Entry 5XNC (X-ray diffraction, 1.84 A resolution); this record covers chains A and B.

== Chain A (and B) ==
Molecule: N(4)-bis(aminopropyl)spermidine synthase
Source organism: Thermococcus kodakarensis (strain ATCC BAA-918 / JCM 12380 / KOD1)
Notes: EC 2.5.1.128; chain B of this document is another copy of the same molecule, construct and numbering; everything in this record applies to it too
UniProt: Q5JIZ3 (BPSA_THEKO); numbering as in UniProt (aligned over 1-351)
Amino-acid sequence (371 residues; each row starts with the number of its first residue; numbers below 1 keep their minus sign (Met-19 is residue -19)):
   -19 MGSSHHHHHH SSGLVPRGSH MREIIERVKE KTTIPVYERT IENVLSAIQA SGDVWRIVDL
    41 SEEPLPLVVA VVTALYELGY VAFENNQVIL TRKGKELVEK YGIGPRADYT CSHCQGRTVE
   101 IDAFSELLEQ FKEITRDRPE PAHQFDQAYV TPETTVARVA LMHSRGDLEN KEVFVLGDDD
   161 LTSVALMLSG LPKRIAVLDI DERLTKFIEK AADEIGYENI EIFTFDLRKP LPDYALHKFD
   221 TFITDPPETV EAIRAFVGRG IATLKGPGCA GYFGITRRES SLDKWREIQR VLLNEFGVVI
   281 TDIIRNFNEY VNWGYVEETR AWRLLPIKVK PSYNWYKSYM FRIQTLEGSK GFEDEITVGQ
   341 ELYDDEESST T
Not modelled in the structure: -19 to -2 (chain B: -19 to -3)
Construct notes: expression tag (-19 to 0)
Ion coordination: Fe ion: Cys91, Cys94 (shared with Cys91(B), Cys94(B) of chain B)
Small-molecule neighbours:
  - 5'-deoxy-5'-methylthioadenosine (MTA): Phe125, Asp126, Gln127, Gly157, Asp158, Asp159, Leu178, Asp179, Ile180, Asp181, Leu184, Phe205, Asp206, Leu207, Arg208, Asp225, Pro226, Pro227, Phe236, Leu342, Tyr343
  - N,N-bis(3-aminopropyl)butane-1,4-diamine (N4P): Asp126, Gln127, Ala128, Tyr129, Asp159, Asp160, Asp225, Pro226, Glu228, Gly254, Ile255, Thr256, Glu259, Tyr290, Trp293, Tyr295, Tyr316, Ser318, Thr350, Thr351

== How chain A and chain B interact ==
Residue-residue contacts - 114 pairs, chain A then chain B:
  Tyr17(A) - Pro247(B)  hydrophobic
  Tyr17(A) - Leu326(B)
  Tyr17(A) - Glu327(B)  hydrogen bond (side chain-backbone)
  Arg19(A) - Arg145(B)  hydrogen bond (side chain-backbone)
  Arg19(A) - Asp147(B)  salt bridge
  Arg19(A) - Gly248(B)  hydrogen bond (side chain-backbone)
  Arg19(A) - Gln324(B)
  Glu22(A) - Lys151(B)  salt bridge
  Gly82(A) - Asn150(B)  hydrogen bond (backbone-side chain)
  Arg86(A) - Ser144(B)
  Arg86(A) - Arg145(B)
  Arg86(A) - Gly146(B)
  Ala87(A) - His143(B)
  Ala87(A) - Ser144(B)
  Tyr89(A) - Val99(B)
  Tyr89(A) - Glu100(B)  hydrogen bond (backbone-backbone)
  Tyr89(A) - Ala103(B)  hydrophobic
  Tyr89(A) - Phe104(B)
  Tyr89(A) - Ala140(B)
  Tyr89(A) - His143(B)
  Thr90(A) - Thr98(B)
  Thr90(A) - Glu100(B)
  Cys91(A) - Cys91(B)  hydrophobic
  Cys91(A) - Cys94(B)  hydrophobic
  Cys91(A) - Thr98(B)  hydrogen bond (backbone-backbone)
  Cys91(A) - Glu100(B)
  Ser92(A) - Glu100(B)  hydrogen bond
  His93(A) - His93(B)  hydrogen bond
  Cys94(A) - Cys91(B)  hydrophobic
  Cys94(A) - Cys94(B)  hydrophobic
  Gly96(A) - Thr98(B)
  Thr98(A) - Thr90(B)
  Thr98(A) - Cys91(B)  hydrogen bond (backbone-backbone)
  Thr98(A) - Gly96(B)
  Thr98(A) - Thr98(B)
  Val99(A) - Tyr89(B)
  Glu100(A) - Tyr89(B)  hydrogen bond (backbone-backbone)
  Glu100(A) - Thr90(B)
  Glu100(A) - Cys91(B)
  Glu100(A) - Ser92(B)  hydrogen bond
  Ala103(A) - Tyr89(B)  hydrophobic
  Phe104(A) - Tyr89(B)
  Ala140(A) - Tyr89(B)
  His143(A) - Ala87(B)
  His143(A) - Tyr89(B)
  Ser144(A) - Arg86(B)
  Ser144(A) - Ala87(B)
  Arg145(A) - Arg19(B)  hydrogen bond (backbone-side chain)
  Arg145(A) - Arg86(B)
  Arg145(A) - Arg285(B)
  Gly146(A) - Arg86(B)
  Asp147(A) - Arg19(B)  salt bridge
  Asn150(A) - Gly82(B)
  Lys151(A) - Glu22(B)  salt bridge
  Pro247(A) - Tyr17(B)  hydrophobic
  Gly248(A) - Arg19(B)  hydrogen bond (backbone-side chain)
  Leu262(A) - Val279(B)
  Leu262(A) - Thr281(B)
  Leu262(A) - Gln324(B)
  Leu262(A) - Leu326(B)
  Asp263(A) - Leu326(B)
  Trp265(A) - Val279(B)  hydrophobic
  Trp265(A) - Ile280(B)
  Trp265(A) - Thr281(B)
  Arg266(A) - Leu273(B)
  Arg266(A) - Gly277(B)  hydrogen bond (side chain-backbone)
  Arg266(A) - Val279(B)
  Arg266(A) - Leu326(B)
  Arg266(A) - Glu327(B)  hydrogen bond (side chain-backbone)
  Arg266(A) - Ser329(B)
  Gln269(A) - Leu273(B)
  Gln269(A) - Val279(B)
  Gln269(A) - Ile280(B)  hydrogen bond (side chain-backbone)
  Arg270(A) - Leu273(B)  hydrogen bond (side chain-backbone)
  Arg270(A) - Asn274(B)
  Arg270(A) - Gly277(B)
  Leu273(A) - Arg266(B)
  Leu273(A) - Gln269(B)
  Leu273(A) - Arg270(B)  hydrogen bond (backbone-side chain)
  Asn274(A) - Arg270(B)
  Asn274(A) - Asn274(B)  hydrogen bond
  Gly277(A) - Arg266(B)  hydrogen bond (backbone-side chain)
  Gly277(A) - Arg270(B)
  Val279(A) - Leu262(B)
  Val279(A) - Trp265(B)  hydrophobic
  Val279(A) - Arg266(B)
  Val279(A) - Gln269(B)
  Ile280(A) - Trp265(B)
  Ile280(A) - Gln269(B)  hydrogen bond (backbone-side chain)
  Ile280(A) - Ile283(B)
  Thr281(A) - Leu262(B)
  Thr281(A) - Trp265(B)
  Thr281(A) - Ile283(B)
  Thr281(A) - Tyr319(B)
  Asp282(A) - Ile283(B)
  Asp282(A) - Arg285(B)
  Asp282(A) - Tyr319(B)
  Ile283(A) - Ile280(B)
  Ile283(A) - Thr281(B)
  Ile283(A) - Asp282(B)
  Ile283(A) - Ile283(B)  hydrogen bond (backbone-backbone)
  Arg285(A) - Arg145(B)
  Arg285(A) - Asp282(B)
  Tyr319(A) - Thr281(B)
  Tyr319(A) - Asp282(B)
  Arg322(A) - Arg19(B)
  Gln324(A) - Leu262(B)
  Leu326(A) - Tyr17(B)
  Leu326(A) - Leu262(B)
  Leu326(A) - Asp263(B)
  Leu326(A) - Arg266(B)
  Glu327(A) - Tyr17(B)  hydrogen bond (backbone-side chain)
  Glu327(A) - Arg266(B)  hydrogen bond (backbone-side chain)
  Ser329(A) - Arg266(B)
Also at the interface, not in a pair above, chain A (57 interface residues in all): Gly84, Pro85, Asp88, Glu149, Arg257, Val278, Ile284, Gly328
Also at the interface, not in a pair above, chain B (57 interface residues in all): Glu42, Gly84, Pro85, Asp88, Glu149, Arg257, Val278, Ile284, Arg322

== Overview ==
Chain A and chain B each contribute 57 residues to their interface; the contacts include 24 hydrogen bonds and
4 salt bridges. Polar contacts include Arg19(A)-Asp147(B), Glu22(A)-Lys151(B) and Tyr17(A)-Glu327(B). Bound to
chain A: 5'-deoxy-5'-methylthioadenosine and N,N-bis(3-aminopropyl)butane-1,4-diamine. Cys91(A) and Cys94(A)
form the Fe ion site.
Both chains are N(4)-bis(aminopropyl)spermidine synthase (Thermococcus kodakarensis (strain ATCC BAA-918 / JCM
12380 / KOD1)). Entry 5XNC (Crystal structure of the branched-chain polyamine synthase (BpsA) in complex with
N4-aminopropylspermidine and 5-methylthioadenosine) was determined by X-ray diffraction (same publication as
5XNF and 5XNH).
